Entry 8EA3 (electron microscopy, 3.70 A resolution); this record covers chains 1 and X of the 30 polymer chains in the assembly.

Chain 1:
Molecule: Target_LE
Sequence (141 nucleotides; numbered -51 to 89; the number before each row is that of its first residue; numbers below 1 keep their minus sign (DG-51 is residue -51)):
   -51 GTCACAATGA CATTAATCTG TCACCGACGA CAGATAATTT GTCACTGTAC AGTAGAATAT
     9 AGATGCGCAT CTATATAGAT GCAAATTGAG TGGCCTTATT AAATGACTTC TCAACCAGTC
    69 AGCACGCCCA GACCAGGGCA C
Unresolved in the structure: -51 to -30, 70-89

Chain X:
Name: TnsB
Source organism: Scytonema hofmannii
Amino-acid sequence (584 residues; each row starts with the number of its first residue):
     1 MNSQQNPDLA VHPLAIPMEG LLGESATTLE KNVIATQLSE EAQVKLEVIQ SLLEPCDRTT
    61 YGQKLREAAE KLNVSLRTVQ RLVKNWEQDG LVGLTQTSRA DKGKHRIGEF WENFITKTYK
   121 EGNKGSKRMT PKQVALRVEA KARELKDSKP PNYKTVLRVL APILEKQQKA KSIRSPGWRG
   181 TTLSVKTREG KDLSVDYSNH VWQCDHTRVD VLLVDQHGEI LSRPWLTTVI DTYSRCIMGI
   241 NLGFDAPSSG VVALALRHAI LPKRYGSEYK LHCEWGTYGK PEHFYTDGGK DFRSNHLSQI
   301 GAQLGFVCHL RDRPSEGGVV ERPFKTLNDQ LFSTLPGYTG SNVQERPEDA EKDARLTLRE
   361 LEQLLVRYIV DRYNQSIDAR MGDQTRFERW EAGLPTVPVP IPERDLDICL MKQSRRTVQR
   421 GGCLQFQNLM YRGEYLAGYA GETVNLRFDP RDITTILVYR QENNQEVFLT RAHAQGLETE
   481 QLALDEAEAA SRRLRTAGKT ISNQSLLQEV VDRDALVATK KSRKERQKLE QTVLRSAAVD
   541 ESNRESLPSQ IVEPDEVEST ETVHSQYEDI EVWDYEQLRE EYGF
Unresolved in the structure: 1-28, 517-523, 543-584
Ion coordination: Mg2+: Asp205, Asp287 (shared with 1 residue of chain 6)
From the paper describing this entry:
  - mutagenesis - Y439A: decreased catalytic activity with TnsC
  - mutagenesis - R432A: unchanged catalytic activity with TnsC
  - mutagenesis - R432A: unchanged catalytic activity (ATP hydrolysis)

How chain 1 and chain X interact:
Contacting residue pairs - 27 pairs, chain 1 then chain X:
  DG-5(1) - Arg174(X)  base contact
  DT-4(1) - Arg174(X)  base contact
  DA-3(1) - Arg322(X)  base contact
  DA-3(1) - Lys325(X)  sugar contact
  DC-2(1) - Glu321(X)  sugar contact
  DC-2(1) - Arg322(X)  hydrogen bond to the base
  DC-2(1) - Phe324(X)  sugar contact
  DC-2(1) - Lys325(X)  hydrogen bond to the sugar
  DC-2(1) - Asn328(X)  phosphate contact
  DC-2(1) - Ser341(X)  hydrogen bond to the phosphate
  DA-1(1) - Thr207(X)  hydrogen bond to the phosphate
  DA-1(1) - Pro314(X)  base contact
  DA-1(1) - Ser315(X)  base contact
  DA-1(1) - Glu321(X)  sugar contact
  DG0(1) - His206(X)  sugar contact
  DG0(1) - Trp225(X)  sugar contact
  DT1(1) - Thr207(X)  phosphate contact
  DT1(1) - Arg208(X)  sugar contact
  DT1(1) - Arg223(X)  hydrogen bond to the phosphate
  DA2(1) - Arg223(X)  salt bridge to the phosphate
  DA2(1) - Asn342(X)  phosphate contact
  DA2(1) - Val343(X)  base contact
  DA2(1) - Arg346(X)  base contact
  DG3(1) - Leu212(X)  sugar contact
  DG3(1) - Arg223(X)  salt bridge to the phosphate
  DG3(1) - Arg346(X)  salt bridge to the phosphate
  DA4(1) - Arg526(X)  salt bridge to the phosphate
Interface residues without a listed pair, chain 1 (11 interface residues in all): DT-6
Interface residues without a listed pair, chain X (20 interface residues in all): Glu351

In short:
11 residues of chain 1 face 20 of chain X across their interface; the contacts include 5 hydrogen bonds and 4
salt bridges. Polar contacts include DC-2(1)-Arg322(X), DC-2(1)-Lys325(X) and DC-2(1)-Ser341(X). The paper
reports that Y439A of chain X reduces catalytic activity with TnsC; R432A of chain X leaves catalytic activity
with TnsC unchanged.
Here chain 1 is Target_LE and chain X is TnsB (Scytonema hofmannii). Entry 8EA3 (V-K CAST Transpososome from
Scytonema hofmanni, major configuration) was determined by electron microscopy (same publication as 8EA4 and
7SVU).
